Entry 3KMS (X-ray diffraction, 2.20 A resolution); this record covers chains A and C of the 3 polymer chains in the assembly.

Chain A:
Name: 3D polymerase
Organism: Foot-and-mouth disease virus - type C
Notes: EC 2.7.7.48
UniProt: Q9QCE3 (Q9QCE3_9PICO); residues 1-470 here correspond to UniProt positions 1858-2327 (UniProt number = residue number + 1857)
Amino-acid sequence (476 residues; numbered 1 to 476; the number before each row is that of its first residue):
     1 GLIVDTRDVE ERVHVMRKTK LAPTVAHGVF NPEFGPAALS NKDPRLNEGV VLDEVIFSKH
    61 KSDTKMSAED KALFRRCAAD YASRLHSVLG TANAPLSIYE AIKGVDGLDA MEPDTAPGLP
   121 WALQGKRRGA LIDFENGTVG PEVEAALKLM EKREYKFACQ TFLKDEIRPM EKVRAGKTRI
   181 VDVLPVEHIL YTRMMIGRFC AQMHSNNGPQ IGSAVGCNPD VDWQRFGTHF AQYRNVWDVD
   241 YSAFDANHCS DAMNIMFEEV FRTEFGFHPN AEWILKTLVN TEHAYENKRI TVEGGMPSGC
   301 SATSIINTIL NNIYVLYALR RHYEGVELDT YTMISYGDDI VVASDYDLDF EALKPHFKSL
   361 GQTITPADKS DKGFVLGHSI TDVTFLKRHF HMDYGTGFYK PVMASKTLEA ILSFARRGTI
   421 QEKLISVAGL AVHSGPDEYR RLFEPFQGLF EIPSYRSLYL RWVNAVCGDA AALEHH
Construct notes: engineered mutation Ser-62 (Gly1919 in Q9QCE3); expression tag (471-476)
Metal / ion sites: Mg2+: Asp-238, Asp-240
From the paper describing this entry:
  - contacts within the chain: Gly-1/Lys-61, Gly-1/Ser-62
  - mutagenesis - G62S: decreased catalytic activity on RMP
  - mutagenesis - G62S: decreased growth
  - mutagenesis - G62S/M296I: decreased catalytic activity

Chain C:
Molecule: 5-nt RNA strand
Sequence (5 nucleotides; numbered 916 to 920; the number before each row is that of its first residue):
   916 GGCCC

Chain A / chain C interface:
Residue-residue contacts (23; chain A residue first):
  Lys-164(A) / C920(C)  base contact
  Ser-304(A) / C920(C)  base contact
  Tyr-336(A) / C920(C)  hydrogen bond to the sugar
  Gly-337(A) / C920(C)  sugar contact
  Asp-338(A) / C920(C)  hydrogen bond to the phosphate
  Asp-339(A) / C920(C)  hydrogen bond to the phosphate
  Leu-386(A) / C919(C)  sugar contact
  Leu-386(A) / C920(C)  sugar contact
  Lys-387(A) / C919(C)  phosphate contact
  Lys-387(A) / C920(C)  phosphate contact
  Arg-388(A) / C918(C)  sugar contact
  Arg-388(A) / C919(C)  hydrogen bond to the sugar
  Met-403(A) / C919(C)  phosphate contact
  Ile-411(A) / C918(C)  sugar contact
  Ile-411(A) / C919(C)  phosphate contact
  Arg-416(A) / G917(C)  salt bridge to the phosphate
  Thr-419(A) / G916(C)  phosphate contact
  Glu-422(A) / G916(C)  hydrogen bond to the sugar
  Lys-423(A) / G917(C)  phosphate contact
  Lys-423(A) / C918(C)  salt bridge to the phosphate
  Ser-426(A) / G916(C)  base contact
  Ser-426(A) / G917(C)  hydrogen bond to the sugar
  Leu-430(A) / C918(C)  sugar contact
Also at the interface, not in a pair above, chain A (20 interface residues in all): Ile-167, Thr-407, Val-427

In short:
20 residues of chain A face 5 of chain C across their interface; the contacts include 6 hydrogen bonds and 2
salt bridges. Polar contacts include Tyr-336(A)/C920(C), Arg-388(A)/C919(C) and Glu-422(A)/G916(C). Asp-238(A)
and Asp-240(A) coordinate Mg2+. The paper reports that G62S of chain A reduces catalytic activity on RMP;
contacts within the chain involving Lys-61(A), Gly-1(A) and Ser-62(A).
Here chain A is 3D polymerase (Foot-and-mouth disease virus - type C) and chain C is a 5-nt RNA strand. Entry
3KMS (G62S mutant of foot-and-mouth disease virus RNA-polymerase in complex with a template- primer RNA
trigonal structure) was determined by X-ray diffraction, deposited together with 3KLV, 3KMQ, 3KNA and 3KOA.
